PDB entry 6G63 | X-ray diffraction, 3.95 A resolution | chains G and B of the 5 polymer chains in the assembly

== Chain G ==
Protein: Ribonuclease E
Source organism: Escherichia coli (strain K12)
Notes: EC 3.1.26.12
Reference sequence: P21513 (RNE_ECOLI); residues 1-510 here = UniProt positions 1-510
Sequence (510 residues; row label = number of the first residue in the row):
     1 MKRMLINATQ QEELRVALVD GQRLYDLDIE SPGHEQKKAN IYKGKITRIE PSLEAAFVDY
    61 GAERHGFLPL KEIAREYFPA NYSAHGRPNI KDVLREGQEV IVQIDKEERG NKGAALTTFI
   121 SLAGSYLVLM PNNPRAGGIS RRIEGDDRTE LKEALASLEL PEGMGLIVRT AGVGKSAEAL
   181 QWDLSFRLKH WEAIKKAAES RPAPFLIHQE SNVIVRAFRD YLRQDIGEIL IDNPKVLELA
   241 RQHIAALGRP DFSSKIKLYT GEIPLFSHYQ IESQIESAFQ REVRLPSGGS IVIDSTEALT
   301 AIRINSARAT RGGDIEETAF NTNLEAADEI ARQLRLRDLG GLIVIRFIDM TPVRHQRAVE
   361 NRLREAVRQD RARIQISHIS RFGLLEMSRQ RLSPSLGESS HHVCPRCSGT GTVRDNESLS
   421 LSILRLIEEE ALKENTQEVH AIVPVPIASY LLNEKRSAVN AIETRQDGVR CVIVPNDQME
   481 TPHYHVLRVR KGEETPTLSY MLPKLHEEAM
Disordered / not traced: 51-53, 80-86, 142-144, 159-162
Differences from the reference sequence: engineered mutation Arg-303 (Asp in P21513), Arg-346 (Asp in P21513)
Curated features (UniProtKB/Swiss-Prot):
  - region: Arg-169, Thr-170 (Interaction with RNA 5'-terminal monophosphate), Cys-404 to Cys-407 (Required for zinc-mediated homotetramerization and catalytic activity)
  - binding site (Zn(2+)): Cys-404, Cys-407
  - mutagenesis: Phe-57 (F57A: Reduces RNA cleavage by over 98%), Gly-66 (G66S: Disrupts folding of the S1 motif), Phe-67 (F67A: Reduces RNA cleavage by over 98%), Lys-112 (K112A: Reduces RNA cleavage by 98%), Thr-170 (T170V: Abolishes enzyme activity toward RNA substrates with a 5' monophosphate. Strongly reduces enzyme activity toward cspA mRNA), Asn-305 (N305D/L: Reduces RNA cleavage by over 96%), Arg-373 (R373A/D: Reduces RNA cleavage by 89%), Cys-404 (C404A: Reduces zinc-binding. Abolishes homotetramerization and enzyme activity), Cys-407 (C407A: Reduces zinc-binding. Abolishes homotetramerization and enzyme activity)
Bound ions: Zn2+: Cys-404, Cys-407 (shared with 2 residues of chain A)
From the paper describing this entry:
  - binding site for the 27-nt RNA strand (chain B): Arg-3, Gln-22, His-268, Tyr-269, Gln-270, Lys-433, Arg-488, Arg-490
  - mutagenesis - R3Q/Q22D/H268S/Y269F/Q270D/K433N/R488Q/R490Q: decreased catalytic activity
  - mutagenesis - R3Q, Q22D, H268S, Y269F, Q270D, K433N, R488Q, R490Q: unchanged catalytic activity
  - mutagenesis - D26N/D28N/D338N: increased catalytic activity on 9S RNA
  - mutagenesis - R373K, R373Q: increased catalytic activity on ompD
  - mutagenesis - R141Q: decreased catalytic activity on 5'P MicC 12-mer
  - mutagenesis - R142Q: decreased catalytic activity on ompD
  - mutagenesis - D303R/D346R: abolished catalytic activity (citing earlier work)
  - mutagenesis - R373K (93% and 88%), R373Q (89% and 83%): unchanged catalytic activity on 5'P and 5'OH MicC
  - mutagenesis - R142Q (68% and 42%): decreased catalytic activity on 5'P and 5'OH MicC 12-mer

== Chain B ==
Molecule: 27-nt RNA strand
Source organism: Escherichia coli
Sequence (27 nucleotides; numbered 0 to 26; the number before each row is that of its first residue; numbering starts at 0):
     0 AAAAAAAAAA AANNNNUUUU UUUUUUU
Disordered / not traced: 12-15

== Chain G / chain B interface ==
Residue-residue contacts - 10 pairs, chain G then chain B:
  Met-1(G) with A11(B), hydrogen bond to the phosphate
  Arg-3(G) with A10(B), sugar contact
  Gln-22(G) with A9(B), hydrogen bond to the base; A10(B), hydrogen bond to the base; U19(B), base contact
  His-268(G) with A9(B), hydrogen bond to the sugar
  Tyr-269(G) with A9(B), phosphate contact; A10(B), hydrogen bond to the phosphate
  Gln-270(G) with A9(B), base contact; U20(B), sugar contact
Interface residues without a listed pair, chain G (7 interface residues in all): Gly-21
Interface residues without a listed pair, chain B (6 interface residues in all): A8

== In short ==
The interface between chain G and chain B involves 7 residues on one side and 6 on the other, with 5 hydrogen
bonds. Among the polar pairs are Gln-22(G)/A9(B), Gln-22(G)/A10(B) and His-268(G)/A9(B). The paper reports a
binding site for the 27-nt RNA strand (chain B) at Arg-3(G), Gln-22(G) and His-268(G) among others; R373K and
R373Q of chain G increase catalytic activity on ompD; 15 substitutions were tested in all.
Here chain G is Ribonuclease E (Escherichia coli (strain K12)) and chain B is a 27-nt RNA strand (Escherichia
coli). Entry 6G63 (RNase E in complex with sRNA RrpA) was determined by X-ray diffraction (same publication as
5F6C).
